Entry 6BGR (X-ray diffraction, 2.16 A resolution); this record covers chains A and C of the 3 polymer chains in the assembly.

[Chain A]
Protein: Caspase-3
Source organism: Homo sapiens
Notes: EC 3.4.22.56
Reference sequence: P42574 (CASP3_HUMAN); numbering as in UniProt (aligned over 1-175)
Chain sequence (175 residues; numbered 1 to 175; the number before each row is that of its first residue):
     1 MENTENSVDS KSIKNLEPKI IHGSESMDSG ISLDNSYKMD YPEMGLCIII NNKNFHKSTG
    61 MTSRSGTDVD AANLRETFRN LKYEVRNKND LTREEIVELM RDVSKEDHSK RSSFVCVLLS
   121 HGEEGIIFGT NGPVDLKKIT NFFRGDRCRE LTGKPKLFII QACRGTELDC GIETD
Disordered / not traced: 1-28, 175
Differences from the reference sequence: engineered mutation Glu150 (Ser in P42574)
Swiss-Prot annotation at these positions:
  - active site: His121, Cys163
  - modified residue: Met1 (N-acetylmethionine), Lys11 (N6-acetyllysine), Ser26 (Phosphoserine), Cys163 (S-nitrosocysteine)
  - mutagenesis: Asp9 (D9A: In P3-D3A mutant; abolished cleavage and activation, leading to prevent thiol protease activity; when associated with A-28 and A-175), Asp28 (D28A: In P3-D3A mutant; abolished cleavage and activation, leading to prevent thiol protease activity; when associated with A-9 and A-175), Asp175 (D175A: In P3-D3A mutant; abolished cleavage and activation, leading to prevent thiol protease activity; when associated with A-9 and A-28)
What the authors report for this chain:
  - mutagenesis - S150E: unchanged catalytic activity
  - conformationally variable residues (loop rearrangement): Glu123 (from molecular simulation)
  - post-translational modification sites: Thr152, Thr174 (citing earlier work)
  - allosteric site: Thr152
  - catalytic residues: His121, Cys163 (citing earlier work)

[Chain C]
Protein: Ac-Asp-Glu-Val-Asp-CMK
Chain sequence (6 residues; numbered 1 to 6; the number before each row is that of its first residue):
     1 XDEVDX
Modified positions: ACE (acetyl group) at position 1; 0QE (chloromethane) at position 6

[Interface between chain A and chain C]
Residue-residue contacts - 9 pairs, chain A then chain C:
  Arg64(A) - Asp5(C)  salt bridge
  Ser120(A) - Asp5(C)
  Ser120(A) - 0QE_6(C)
  His121(A) - Asp5(C)
  Gly122(A) - Asp5(C)
  Gln161(A) - Asp5(C)  hydrogen bond
  Ala162(A) - 0QE_6(C)
  Cys163(A) - Asp5(C)  covalent bond
  Cys163(A) - 0QE_6(C)
Also at the interface, not in a pair above, chain A (8 interface residues in all): Ser63
Also at the interface, not in a pair above, chain C (4 interface residues in all): Glu3, Val4

[In short]
8 residues of chain A face 4 of chain C across their interface, with 1 covalent bond, 1 hydrogen bond and 1
salt bridge. Among the polar pairs are Arg64(A)-Asp5(C) and Gln161(A)-Asp5(C). From the paper: catalytic
residues His121(A) and Cys163(A); S150E of chain A leaves catalytic activity unchanged.
Chain A is Caspase-3 (Homo sapiens) and chain C is Ac-Asp-Glu-Val-Asp-CMK; the structure, Caspase-3 Mutant -
S150E, was determined by X-ray diffraction together with 6BDV, 6BFJ, 6BFK, 6BFL, 6BFO, 6BG0 and 7 further
entries from the same study.
